8PIB - chains I and R of the 9 polymer chains in the assembly; structure by electron microscopy, 2.60 A resolution.

# Chain I
Molecule: DNA-directed RNA polymerase subunit beta
From: Escherichia coli
Notes: EC 2.7.7.6
Reference sequence: P0A8V2 (RPOB_ECOLI); numbering as in UniProt (aligned over 1-1342)
Chain sequence (1342 residues; row label = number of the first residue in the row):
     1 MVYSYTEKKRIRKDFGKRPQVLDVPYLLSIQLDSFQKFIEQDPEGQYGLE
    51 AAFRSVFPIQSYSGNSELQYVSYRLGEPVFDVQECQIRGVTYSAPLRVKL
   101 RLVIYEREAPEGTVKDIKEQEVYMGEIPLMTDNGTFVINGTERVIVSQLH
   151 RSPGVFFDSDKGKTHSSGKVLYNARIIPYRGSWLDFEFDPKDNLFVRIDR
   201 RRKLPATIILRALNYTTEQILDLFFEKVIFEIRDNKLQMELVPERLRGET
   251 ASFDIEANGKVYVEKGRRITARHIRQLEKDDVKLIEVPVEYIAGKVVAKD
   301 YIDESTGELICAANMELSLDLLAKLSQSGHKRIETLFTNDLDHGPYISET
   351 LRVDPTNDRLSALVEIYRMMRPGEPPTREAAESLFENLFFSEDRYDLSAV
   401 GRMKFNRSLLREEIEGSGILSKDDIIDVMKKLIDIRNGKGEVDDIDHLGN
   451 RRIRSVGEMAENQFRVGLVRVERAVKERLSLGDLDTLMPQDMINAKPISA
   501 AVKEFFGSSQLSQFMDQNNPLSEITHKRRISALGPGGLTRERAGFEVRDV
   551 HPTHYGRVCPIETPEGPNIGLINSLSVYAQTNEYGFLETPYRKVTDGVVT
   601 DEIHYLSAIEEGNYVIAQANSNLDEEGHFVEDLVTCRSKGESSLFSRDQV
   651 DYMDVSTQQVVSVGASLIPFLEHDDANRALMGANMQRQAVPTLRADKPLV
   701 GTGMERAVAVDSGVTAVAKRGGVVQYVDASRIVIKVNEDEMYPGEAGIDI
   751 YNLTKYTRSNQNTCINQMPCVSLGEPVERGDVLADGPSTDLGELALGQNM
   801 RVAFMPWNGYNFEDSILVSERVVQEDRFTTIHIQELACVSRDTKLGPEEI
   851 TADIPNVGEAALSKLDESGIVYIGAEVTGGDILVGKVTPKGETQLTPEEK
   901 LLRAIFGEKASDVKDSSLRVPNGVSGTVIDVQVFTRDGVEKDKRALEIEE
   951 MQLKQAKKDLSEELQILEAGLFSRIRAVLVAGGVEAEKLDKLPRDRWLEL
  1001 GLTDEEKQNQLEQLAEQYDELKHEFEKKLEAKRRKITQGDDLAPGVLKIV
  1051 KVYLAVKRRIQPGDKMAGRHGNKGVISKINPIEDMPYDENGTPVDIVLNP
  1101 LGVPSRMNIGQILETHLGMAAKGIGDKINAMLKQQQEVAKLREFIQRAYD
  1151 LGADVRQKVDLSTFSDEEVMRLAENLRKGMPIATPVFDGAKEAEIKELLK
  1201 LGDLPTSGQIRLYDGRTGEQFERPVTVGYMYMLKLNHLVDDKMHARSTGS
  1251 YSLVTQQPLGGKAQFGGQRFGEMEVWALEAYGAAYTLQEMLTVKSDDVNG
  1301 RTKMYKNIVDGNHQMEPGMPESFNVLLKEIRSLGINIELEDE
Unresolved in the structure: 891-911
UniProt features mapped onto this chain:
  - modified residue (N6-acetyllysine): Lys1022, Lys1200
  - mutagenesis: Ile561 (I561S: Resistant to antibiotics salinamide A and B), Ile569 (I569S: Resistant to antibiotics salinamide A and B), Ala665 (A665E: Resistant to antibiotics salinamide A and B), Asp675 (D675A/G: Resistant to antibiotics salinamide A and B), Asn677 (N677H/K: Resistant to antibiotics salinamide A and B), Leu680 (L680M: Resistant to antibiotics salinamide A and B), Glu813 (E813K: Disrupts the enzyme's active center)
What the authors report for this chain:
  - binding site for non-template DNA: Tyr62, Trp183

# Chain R
Molecule: 17-nt RNA strand
Sequence (17 nucleotides; each row starts with the number of its first residue):
     1 UUCUUUGGCGGUAGCGU
Unresolved in the structure: 1-5
Ion coordination: Mg2+: G16, U17 (shared with 3 residues of chain J)

# Chain I / chain R interface
Pairs across the interface (19):
  Gln510(I) - G11(R)  phosphate contact
  Gln510(I) - U12(R)  sugar contact
  Gln513(I) - U12(R)  hydrogen bond to the phosphate
  Gln513(I) - A13(R)  phosphate contact
  Arg540(I) - U12(R)  salt bridge to the phosphate
  Arg540(I) - A13(R)  salt bridge to the phosphate
  Pro564(I) - G14(R)  phosphate contact
  Glu565(I) - C15(R)  phosphate contact
  Asn568(I) - A13(R)  phosphate contact
  Asn568(I) - G14(R)  phosphate contact
  Ile572(I) - A13(R)  phosphate contact
  Gln688(I) - G14(R)  hydrogen bond to the phosphate
  Gln688(I) - C15(R)  hydrogen bond to the phosphate
  Lys1065(I) - C15(R)  hydrogen bond to the phosphate
  Lys1065(I) - G16(R)  salt bridge to the phosphate
  Lys1073(I) - G16(R)  salt bridge to the phosphate
  His1237(I) - G14(R)  sugar contact
  His1237(I) - C15(R)  sugar contact
  Tyr1251(I) - G7(R)  phosphate contact
Other interface residues (no listed pair), chain I (17 interface residues in all): Ser509, Arg529, Arg687, Leu1253, Leu1259
Other interface residues (no listed pair), chain R (9 interface residues in all): U6, U17

# In short
17 residues of chain I and 9 residues of chain R are in contact; the contacts include 4 hydrogen bonds and 4
salt bridges. Polar contacts include Gln513(I)-U12(R), Gln688(I)-G14(R) and Gln688(I)-C15(R). Curated
annotation (UniProt) lists 7 mutagenesis sites on chain I. From the paper: a binding site for non-template DNA
at Tyr62(I) and Trp183(I).
Here chain I is DNA-directed RNA polymerase subunit beta (Escherichia coli) and chain R is a 17-nt RNA strand.
Entry 8PIB (autoinhibited RfaH bound to E. coli transcription complex paused at ops site (encounter complex))
was determined by electron microscopy, deposited together with 8PEN, 8PFG, 8PFJ, 8PH9, 8PHK, 8PID, 8PIL and
8PIM.
